PDB entry 6FVY | electron microscopy, 6.10 A resolution (low resolution: residue-level contacts below are approximate; hydrogen-bond / salt-bridge calls are withheld) | chains Y and S of the 47 polymer chains in the assembly

[Chain Y]
Name: 26S proteasome complex subunit SEM1
Source organism: Saccharomyces cerevisiae (strain ATCC 204508 / S288c)
UniProt: O94742 (SEM1_YEAST); residue numbers follow UniProt; this construct covers 1-89
Chain sequence (89 residues; numbered 1 to 89; the number before each row is that of its first residue):
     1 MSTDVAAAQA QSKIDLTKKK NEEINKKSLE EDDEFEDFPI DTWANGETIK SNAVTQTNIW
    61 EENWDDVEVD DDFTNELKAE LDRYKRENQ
Swiss-Prot annotation at these positions:
  - modified residue: Ser2 (N-acetylserine), Ser12 (Phosphoserine)

[Chain S]
Name: 26S proteasome regulatory subunit RPN3
Source organism: Saccharomyces cerevisiae (strain ATCC 204508 / S288c)
UniProt: P40016 (RPN3_YEAST); numbering as in UniProt (aligned over 18-492)
Chain sequence (475 residues; numbered 18 to 492; the number before each row is that of its first residue):
    18 LHHSEKKYAE EDQVQELLKV LNEISKTTLT LDPRYIWRSL KDLSSLRNQE LLNAETLCFT
    78 VNVLYPDSSS FKKNLLKFIT SNHKSSVPGS AELRNSYPAS FYSVNTEKKT IEVTAEINCF
   138 MHLLVQLFLW DSKELEQLVE FNRKVVIPNL LCYYNLRSLN LINAKLWFYI YLSHETLARS
   198 SEEINSDNQN IILRSTMMKF LKIASLKHDN ETKAMLINLI LRDFLNNGEV DSASDFISKL
   258 EYPHTDVSSS LEARYFFYLS KINAIQLDYS TANEYIIAAI RKAPHNSKSL GFLQQSNKLH
   318 CCIQLLMGDI PELSFFHQSN MQKSLLPYYH LTKAVKLGDL KKFTSTITKY KQLLLKDDTY
   378 QLCVRLRSNV IKTGIRIISL TYKKISLRDI CLKLNLDSEQ TVEYMVSRAI RDGVIEAKIN
   438 HEDGFIETTE LLNIYDSEDP QQVFDERIKF ANQLHDEYLV SMRYPEDKKT QQNEK
Swiss-Prot annotation at these positions:
  - modified residue: Ser454 (Phosphoserine)

[How chain Y and chain S interact]
Residue-residue contacts - 91 pairs, chain Y then chain S:
  Met1(Y) - Asn314(S)
  Met1(Y) - Ser331(S)
  Met1(Y) - Phe332(S)
  Met1(Y) - Gln335(S)
  Met1(Y) - Ser336(S)
  Ser2(Y) - Ile297(S)
  Thr3(Y) - Ile294(S)
  Thr3(Y) - Ile297(S)
  Thr3(Y) - His317(S)
  Asp4(Y) - Ile294(S)
  Asp4(Y) - Arg298(S)
  Gln9(Y) - Ile297(S)
  Gln9(Y) - Arg298(S)
  Gln9(Y) - His302(S)
  Ala10(Y) - His302(S)
  Lys13(Y) - Arg298(S)
  Lys13(Y) - Lys299(S)
  Lys13(Y) - Ala300(S)
  Lys13(Y) - Pro301(S)
  Lys13(Y) - His302(S)
  Asp15(Y) - Asn303(S)
  Thr17(Y) - Ser56(S)
  Thr17(Y) - Asp59(S)
  Lys18(Y) - Tyr52(S)
  Lys18(Y) - Arg55(S)
  Lys18(Y) - Ser56(S)
  Lys20(Y) - Asp59(S)
  Asn21(Y) - Arg55(S)
  Asn21(Y) - Lys58(S)
  Asn21(Y) - Asp59(S)
  Glu22(Y) - Arg55(S)
  Glu22(Y) - Ser265(S)
  Glu22(Y) - Ser266(S)
  Glu22(Y) - Ser267(S)
  Glu23(Y) - Pro301(S)
  Glu23(Y) - Asn303(S)
  Glu23(Y) - Lys305(S)
  Glu23(Y) - Ser306(S)
  Ile24(Y) - Lys305(S)
  Asn25(Y) - Phe185(S)
  Asn25(Y) - Tyr186(S)
  Lys26(Y) - Ser267(S)
  Lys26(Y) - Ala300(S)
  Lys26(Y) - Pro301(S)
  Lys26(Y) - Phe309(S)
  Lys27(Y) - Lys305(S)
  Lys27(Y) - Gly308(S)
  Ser28(Y) - Trp147(S)
  Ser28(Y) - Leu189(S)
  Leu29(Y) - Arg239(S)
  Leu29(Y) - Arg271(S)
  Glu30(Y) - Arg239(S)
  Glu30(Y) - Arg271(S)
  Glu30(Y) - Phe274(S)
  Glu30(Y) - Phe309(S)
  Glu30(Y) - Gln312(S)
  Glu31(Y) - Arg196(S)
  Asp33(Y) - Leu307(S)
  Asp33(Y) - Gly308(S)
  Asp33(Y) - Gln311(S)
  Glu34(Y) - Gln311(S)
  Glu34(Y) - Gln312(S)
  Glu34(Y) - Lys315(S)
  Glu34(Y) - Asp374(S)
  Phe35(Y) - Gln311(S)
  Phe35(Y) - Asn337(S)
  Phe35(Y) - Met338(S)
  Phe35(Y) - Ser341(S)
  Asp37(Y) - Lys373(S)
  Phe38(Y) - Lys340(S)
  Phe38(Y) - Ser341(S)
  Phe38(Y) - Leu370(S)
  Phe38(Y) - Lys373(S)
  Asp41(Y) - Gln369(S)
  Asn45(Y) - Lys340(S)
  Thr48(Y) - Leu343(S)
  Thr48(Y) - Tyr346(S)
  Asn52(Y) - Tyr346(S)
  Thr55(Y) - His334(S)
  Gln56(Y) - His334(S)
  Gln56(Y) - Gln339(S)
  Gln56(Y) - Tyr346(S)
  Glu61(Y) - Ser331(S)
  Glu61(Y) - Gln335(S)
  Glu62(Y) - Leu330(S)
  Glu62(Y) - Ser331(S)
  Glu62(Y) - His334(S)
  Asp66(Y) - His334(S)
  Asp66(Y) - Tyr346(S)
  Val67(Y) - Leu330(S)
  Val67(Y) - Lys350(S)
Also at the interface, not in a pair above, chain Y (45 interface residues in all): Ala6, Ile14, Lys19, Asp32, Thr42, Lys50, Ser51, Trp64
Also at the interface, not in a pair above, chain S (59 interface residues in all): Tyr188, Leu236, Tyr275, Ser304, Pro344, His347, Lys359

[Overview]
The interface between chain Y and chain S involves 45 residues on one side and 59 on the other.
Here chain Y is 26S proteasome complex subunit SEM1 and chain S is 26S proteasome regulatory subunit RPN3,
both from Saccharomyces cerevisiae (strain ATCC 204508 / S288c). Entry 6FVY (26S proteasome, s6 state) was
determined by electron microscopy together with 6FVW, 6FVT, 6FVU, 6FVV and 6FVX from the same study.
